PDB entry 8J4Z | electron microscopy, 2.73 A resolution | chains A and K of the 12 polymer chains in the assembly

[Chain A (and K)]
Protein: Methylcrotonoyl-CoA carboxylase beta chain, mitochondrial
Source organism: Homo sapiens
Notes: EC 6.4.1.4; chain K of this document is another copy of the same molecule, construct and numbering; everything in this record applies to it too
UniProt: Q9HCC0 (MCCB_HUMAN); numbering as in UniProt (aligned over 1-563)
Amino-acid sequence (563 residues; row label = number of the first residue in the row):
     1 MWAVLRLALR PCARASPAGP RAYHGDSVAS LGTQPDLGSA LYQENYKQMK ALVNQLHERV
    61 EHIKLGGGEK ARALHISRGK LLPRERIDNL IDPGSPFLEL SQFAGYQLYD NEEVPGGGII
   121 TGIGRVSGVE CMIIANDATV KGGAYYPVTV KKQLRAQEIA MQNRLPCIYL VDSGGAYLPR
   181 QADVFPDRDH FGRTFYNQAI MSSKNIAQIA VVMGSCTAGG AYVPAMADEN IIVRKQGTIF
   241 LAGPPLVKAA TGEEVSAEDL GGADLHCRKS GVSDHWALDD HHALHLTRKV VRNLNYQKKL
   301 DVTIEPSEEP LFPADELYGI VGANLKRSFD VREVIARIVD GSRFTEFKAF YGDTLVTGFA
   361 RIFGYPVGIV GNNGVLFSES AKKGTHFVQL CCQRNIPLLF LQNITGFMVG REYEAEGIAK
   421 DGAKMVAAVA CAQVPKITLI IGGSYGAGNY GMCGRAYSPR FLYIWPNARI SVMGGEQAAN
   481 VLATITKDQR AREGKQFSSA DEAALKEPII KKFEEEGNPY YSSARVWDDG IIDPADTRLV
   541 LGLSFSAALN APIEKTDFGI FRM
Unresolved in the structure: 1-22
Residues lining bound ligands:
  - BTI (5-(hexahydro-2-oxo-1H-thieno[3,4-d]imidazol-6-yl)pentanal), molecule 1: Ala218, Tyr222, Leu241, Leu246, Ala250
  - BTI, molecule 2: Thr405, Gly406, Phe407, Val409, Tyr445, Gly446, Ala447, Gly448, Val472, Met473, Gln477
  - TW3 (S-[2-[3-[[(2R)-4-[[[(2S,3S,4S,5S)-5-(6-aminopurin-9-yl)-4-oxidanyl-3-phosphonooxy-oxolan-2-yl]methoxy-oxidanyl-phosphoryl]oxy-oxidanyl-phosphoryl]oxy-3,3-dimethyl-2-oxidanyl-butanoyl]amino]propanoylamino]ethyl] 3-methylbut-2-enethioate), molecule 1: Arg78, Ala138, Lys141, Gly142, Ala144, Gly174, Gly175, Ala176, Tyr177, Leu178, Phe191, Ser215, Thr217, Ala218, Gly219
  - TW3, molecule 2: Gly446, Ala447, Tyr450, Val472, Met473, Val481, Leu482, Ile485, Gln489, Arg492
Curated features (UniProtKB/Swiss-Prot):
  - region: Arg343 to Asn372 (Acyl-CoA binding)
  - modified residue: Lys70 (N6-acetyllysine), Lys141 (N6-succinyllysine), Lys495 (N6-acetyllysine), Lys511 (N6-acetyllysine)
  - natural variant: Ser39 (S39F: In MCC2D), Gly68 (G68V: In MCC2D; uncertain significance), Glu99 (E99Q: In MCC2D), Ser101 (S101F: In MCC2D), Gly105 (G105R: In MCC2D; uncertain significance), Gly118 (deletion: In MCC2D), Cys131 (C131F: In MCC2D), Thr139 (T139I: In MCC2D), Tyr146 (Y146N: In MCC2D), Lys152 (K152T: In MCC2D), Arg155 (R155Q: In MCC2D; R155W: In MCC2D), Asn163 (N163D: In MCC2D; uncertain significance), 42 further natural variant entries in UniProt
Reported in the primary citation:
  - conformationally variable residues (helix shift): Gly475 to Glu493
  - binding site for BTI: Ala218, Leu241, Ala242, Leu246, Ala250, Phe407, Val409, Tyr445, Ala447, Met473
  - mutagenesis - L241R, A242F: decreased catalytic activity on TW3
  - catalytic residues: Phe407, Ala447 (proposed by the authors, not directly observed)

[How chain A and chain K interact]
Pairs across the interface (174; chain A residue first):
  Leu74(A) - Arg492(K)
  Arg78(A) - Arg492(K)
  Lys151(A) - Asp187(K)  salt bridge
  Leu178(A) - Ala478(K)  hydrophobic
  Leu178(A) - Leu482(K)  hydrophobic
  Leu178(A) - Phe513(K)
  Pro179(A) - Lys512(K)  hydrogen bond (backbone-side chain)
  Gln181(A) - Ser471(K)
  Gln181(A) - Val472(K)  hydrogen bond (side chain-backbone)
  Gln181(A) - Phe513(K)
  Gln181(A) - Glu516(K)  hydrogen bond
  Ala182(A) - Glu516(K)
  Ala182(A) - Trp527(K)
  Phe185(A) - Gly446(K)
  Phe185(A) - Asn449(K)
  Phe185(A) - Tyr450(K)  hydrogen bond (backbone-side chain)
  Phe185(A) - Ser471(K)
  Phe185(A) - Val472(K)
  Pro186(A) - Arg455(K)
  Pro186(A) - Ile470(K)  hydrophobic
  Pro186(A) - Trp527(K)  hydrophobic
  Asp187(A) - Lys151(K)  salt bridge
  Asp187(A) - Val526(K)
  Asp187(A) - Trp527(K)
  Arg188(A) - Asp189(K)  salt bridge
  Arg188(A) - Arg455(K)
  Arg188(A) - Ala456(K)
  Asp189(A) - Arg188(K)  salt bridge
  Asp189(A) - Asp189(K)
  Phe191(A) - Tyr450(K)
  Gly192(A) - Tyr450(K)  hydrogen bond (backbone-side chain)
  Gly192(A) - Ala456(K)
  Gly192(A) - Tyr457(K)
  Arg193(A) - Ala456(K)  hydrogen bond (side chain-backbone)
  Arg193(A) - Ser458(K)  hydrogen bond
  Phe195(A) - Tyr450(K)  hydrophobic
  Phe195(A) - Tyr457(K)
  Tyr196(A) - Ala430(K)  hydrophobic
  Tyr196(A) - Ala456(K)
  Tyr196(A) - Tyr457(K)  hydrophobic
  Ala199(A) - Ala430(K)  hydrophobic
  Ala199(A) - Cys431(K)
  Ile200(A) - Ala430(K)
  Ser202(A) - Ile560(K)
  Ser203(A) - Cys431(K)
  Ser203(A) - Asp557(K)
  Ser203(A) - Phe558(K)
  Ser203(A) - Gly559(K)
  Tyr222(A) - Phe407(K)
  Tyr222(A) - Ala419(K)
  Tyr222(A) - Gly422(K)
  Tyr222(A) - Ala423(K)
  Tyr222(A) - Ala447(K)  hydrophobic
  Pro224(A) - Arg562(K)
  Ala225(A) - Ala423(K)  hydrophobic
  Ala225(A) - Arg562(K)  hydrogen bond (backbone-side chain)
  Met226(A) - Ala423(K)  hydrophobic
  Met226(A) - Val426(K)  hydrophobic
  Met226(A) - Ala427(K)  hydrophobic
  Ala227(A) - Arg562(K)  hydrogen bond (backbone-side chain)
  Asp228(A) - Arg562(K)  hydrogen bond (backbone-side chain)
  Glu229(A) - Arg562(K)
  Asn230(A) - Arg562(K)  hydrogen bond
  Phe240(A) - Glu414(K)
  Leu241(A) - Phe407(K)  hydrophobic
  Leu241(A) - Met408(K)
  Leu241(A) - Val409(K)  hydrophobic
  Leu241(A) - Glu414(K)  hydrogen bond (backbone-side chain)
  Ala242(A) - Val409(K)  hydrophobic
  Ala242(A) - Glu414(K)
  Pro245(A) - Thr484(K)
  Leu246(A) - Val481(K)  hydrophobic
  Ala249(A) - Gln477(K)
  Ala249(A) - Asn480(K)
  Thr251(A) - Val409(K)
  Glu253(A) - Gly410(K)
  Glu253(A) - Arg411(K)  hydrogen bond (side chain-backbone)
  Glu253(A) - Glu412(K)
  Val255(A) - Arg411(K)
  Asp259(A) - Arg411(K)  salt bridge
  Leu260(A) - Gly410(K)
  Leu260(A) - Arg411(K)
  Leu260(A) - Glu414(K)
  Ser270(A) - Ala415(K)
  Ser270(A) - Lys420(K)  hydrogen bond (backbone-side chain)
  Gly271(A) - Arg562(K)
  Val272(A) - Lys420(K)
  Val272(A) - Arg562(K)  hydrogen bond (backbone-side chain)
  Asp274(A) - Arg562(K)  salt bridge
  Phe407(A) - Tyr222(K)
  Phe407(A) - Leu241(K)  hydrophobic
  Met408(A) - Leu241(K)
  Met408(A) - Thr251(K)
  Val409(A) - Ala242(K)  hydrophobic
  Val409(A) - Val247(K)
  Val409(A) - Thr251(K)
  Gly410(A) - Glu253(K)
  Arg411(A) - Glu253(K)  hydrogen bond (backbone-side chain)
  Arg411(A) - Val255(K)
  Arg411(A) - Asp259(K)  salt bridge
  Arg411(A) - Leu260(K)
  Arg411(A) - Leu265(K)
  Glu412(A) - Glu253(K)
  Glu414(A) - Phe240(K)
  Glu414(A) - Leu241(K)  hydrogen bond (side chain-backbone)
  Glu414(A) - Ala242(K)
  Glu414(A) - Leu260(K)
  Ala415(A) - Ser270(K)
  Ala419(A) - Tyr222(K)
  Lys420(A) - Ser270(K)  hydrogen bond (side chain-backbone)
  Lys420(A) - Val272(K)
  Gly422(A) - Tyr222(K)
  Ala423(A) - Tyr222(K)
  Ala423(A) - Ala225(K)  hydrophobic
  Ala423(A) - Met226(K)  hydrophobic
  Val426(A) - Met226(K)  hydrophobic
  Ala427(A) - Met226(K)  hydrophobic
  Ala430(A) - Tyr196(K)  hydrophobic
  Ala430(A) - Ala199(K)  hydrophobic
  Ala430(A) - Ile200(K)
  Cys431(A) - Ala199(K)
  Cys431(A) - Ser203(K)
  Gly446(A) - Phe185(K)
  Ala447(A) - Tyr222(K)  hydrophobic
  Asn449(A) - Phe185(K)
  Tyr450(A) - Phe185(K)  hydrogen bond (side chain-backbone)
  Tyr450(A) - Phe191(K)
  Tyr450(A) - Gly192(K)  hydrogen bond (side chain-backbone)
  Tyr450(A) - Phe195(K)  hydrophobic
  Arg455(A) - Pro186(K)
  Arg455(A) - Arg188(K)
  Ala456(A) - Arg188(K)
  Ala456(A) - Gly192(K)
  Ala456(A) - Arg193(K)  hydrogen bond (backbone-side chain)
  Ala456(A) - Tyr196(K)
  Tyr457(A) - Gly192(K)
  Tyr457(A) - Phe195(K)
  Tyr457(A) - Tyr196(K)  hydrophobic
  Ser458(A) - Arg193(K)  hydrogen bond
  Ile470(A) - Pro186(K)  hydrophobic
  Ser471(A) - Gln181(K)
  Ser471(A) - Phe185(K)
  Val472(A) - Gln181(K)  hydrogen bond (backbone-side chain)
  Val472(A) - Phe185(K)
  Gln477(A) - Ala249(K)
  Ala478(A) - Leu178(K)  hydrophobic
  Asn480(A) - Ala249(K)
  Val481(A) - Leu246(K)  hydrophobic
  Leu482(A) - Leu178(K)  hydrophobic
  Thr484(A) - Pro245(K)
  Arg492(A) - Leu74(K)
  Arg492(A) - Arg78(K)
  Lys512(A) - Pro179(K)  hydrogen bond (side chain-backbone)
  Phe513(A) - Leu178(K)
  Phe513(A) - Gln181(K)
  Glu516(A) - Gln181(K)  hydrogen bond
  Glu516(A) - Ala182(K)
  Val526(A) - Asp187(K)
  Trp527(A) - Ala182(K)
  Trp527(A) - Pro186(K)  hydrophobic
  Trp527(A) - Asp187(K)
  Asp557(A) - Ser203(K)
  Phe558(A) - Ser203(K)
  Gly559(A) - Ser203(K)
  Ile560(A) - Ser202(K)
  Arg562(A) - Pro224(K)
  Arg562(A) - Ala225(K)  hydrogen bond (side chain-backbone)
  Arg562(A) - Ala227(K)  hydrogen bond (side chain-backbone)
  Arg562(A) - Asp228(K)  hydrogen bond (side chain-backbone)
  Arg562(A) - Glu229(K)
  Arg562(A) - Asn230(K)  hydrogen bond
  Arg562(A) - Gly271(K)
  Arg562(A) - Val272(K)  hydrogen bond (side chain-backbone)
  Arg562(A) - Asp274(K)  salt bridge
Other interface residues (no listed pair), chain A (101 interface residues in all): Glu158, Val184, Ile239, Val247, Ala250, His266, Lys269, Gly417, Ile418, Ser444, Tyr445, Met473, Tyr521
Other interface residues (no listed pair), chain K (102 interface residues in all): Glu158, Val184, Ile239, Ala250, His266, Lys269, Gly417, Ile418, Ser444, Tyr445, Met473, Tyr521

[Summary]
Chain A and chain K form an interface of 101 and 102 residues respectively, with 30 hydrogen bonds and 8 salt
bridges. Among the polar pairs are Lys151(A)-Asp187(K), Arg188(A)-Asp189(K) and Asp259(A)-Arg411(K). The paper
reports catalytic residues Phe407(A) and Ala447(A); L241R and A242F of chain A reduce catalytic activity on
TW3.
Both chains are Methylcrotonoyl-CoA carboxylase beta chain, mitochondrial (Homo sapiens). Entry 8J4Z (Human
3-methylcrotonyl-CoA carboxylase in BCCP-CTS state with substrate) was determined by electron microscopy,
deposited together with 7YBU, 8J78, 8J7D, 8JAK, 8JAW, 8JXL and 3 further entries.
